8BJ0 - chains A and B; structure by X-ray diffraction, 2.60 A resolution.

Chain A:
Molecule: Protein scribble homolog
From: Homo sapiens
UniProt: Q14160 (SCRIB_HUMAN); residues 1002-1092 here = UniProt positions 1002-1092
Sequence (96 residues; numbered 997 to 1092; the number before each row is that of its first residue):
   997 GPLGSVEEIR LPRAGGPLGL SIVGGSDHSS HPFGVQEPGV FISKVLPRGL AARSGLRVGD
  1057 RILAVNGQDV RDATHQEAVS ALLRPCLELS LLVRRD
Disordered / not traced: 997-999, 1029-1030, 1082
Differences from the reference sequence: expression tag (997-1001)

Chain B:
Molecule: Parathyroid hormone/parathyroid hormone-related peptide receptor
From: Homo sapiens
UniProt: Q03431 (PTH1R_HUMAN); residues 586-593 here = UniProt positions 586-593
Sequence (8 residues; numbered 586 to 593; the number before each row is that of its first residue):
   586 QEEWETVM

How chain A and chain B interact:
Contacting residue pairs (26; chain A residue first):
  Pro1013(A) - Met593(B)
  Leu1014(A) - Met593(B)  hydrogen bond (backbone-backbone)
  Gly1015(A) - Met593(B)  hydrogen bond (backbone-backbone)
  Leu1016(A) - Val592(B)
  Leu1016(A) - Met593(B)  hydrogen bond (backbone-backbone)
  Ser1017(A) - Glu590(B)  hydrogen bond
  Ser1017(A) - Thr591(B)
  Ser1017(A) - Val592(B)
  Ile1018(A) - Glu590(B)
  Ile1018(A) - Thr591(B)  hydrogen bond (backbone-backbone)
  Ile1018(A) - Met593(B)  hydrophobic
  Val1019(A) - Trp589(B)
  Val1019(A) - Glu590(B)
  His1024(A) - Glu587(B)  salt bridge
  His1024(A) - Glu588(B)  hydrogen bond (side chain-backbone)
  His1024(A) - Trp589(B)
  His1027(A) - Trp589(B)
  Ser1039(A) - Glu590(B)
  Lys1040(A) - Glu590(B)  salt bridge
  His1071(A) - Glu588(B)
  His1071(A) - Trp589(B)
  His1071(A) - Thr591(B)  hydrogen bond
  Gln1072(A) - Glu588(B)  hydrogen bond
  Val1075(A) - Thr591(B)
  Leu1078(A) - Met593(B)  hydrophobic
  Leu1079(A) - Met593(B)  hydrophobic
Also at the interface, not in a pair above, chain A (18 interface residues in all): Gly1012, Gly1020

Overview:
The interface between chain A and chain B involves 18 residues on one side and 7 on the other, with 8 hydrogen
bonds and 2 salt bridges. Polar pairs include His1024(A)-Glu587(B), Lys1040(A)-Glu590(B) and
Gly1015(A)-Met593(B).
Chain A is Protein scribble homolog and chain B is Parathyroid hormone/parathyroid hormone-related peptide
receptor, both from Homo sapiens; the structure, Crystal structure of Scribble PDZ1 with PTHR, was determined
by X-ray diffraction.
